PDB entry 6SL5 | electron microscopy, 2.84 A resolution | chains H and L of the 19 polymer chains in the assembly

Chain H:
Molecule: PsaH
Source organism: Dunaliella salina
Amino-acid sequence (92 residues; numbered 53 to 144; the number before each row is that of its first residue):
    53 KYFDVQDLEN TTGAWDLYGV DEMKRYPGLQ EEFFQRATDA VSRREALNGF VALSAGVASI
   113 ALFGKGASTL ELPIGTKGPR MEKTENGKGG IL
Small-molecule neighbours:
  - Tripalmitoylglycerol (4RF): E97, N100, A104
  - beta-carotene (BCR): L81, F85, R88
  - chlorophyll a (CLA), molecule 1: R77, Y78, Q82, F86
  - chlorophyll a (CLA), molecule 2: P79, G80, L81, Q82, F85, F86
  - chlorophyll a (CLA), molecule 3: F85, R88, A89, V93, F102
  - chlorophyll a (CLA), molecule 4: F102, S106, V109, A113, L114

Chain L:
Molecule: PsaL
Source organism: Dunaliella salina
Amino-acid sequence (155 residues; each row starts with the number of its first residue):
    54 QQVIQPLNGD PFVGMLETPV TSAPIVANYL SNLPAYRTGV APNLRGVEIG LAHGFLLAGP
   114 FIKLGPLRDV PGTAEVVGCM SAALVLILAL CLSLYGNAAF QNQPSMGKKT LSGRPLPQDP
   174 LMSEEGWAKF AAGFTVGGLS GVAWAYILTQ VCLGR
Small-molecule neighbours:
  - beta-carotene (BCR), molecule 1: I102, H106, L141, C144, L145, Y148, F183, F187
  - beta-carotene (BCR), molecule 2: L104, A105, F108, S193, A196, W197, I200
  - beta-carotene (BCR), molecule 3: F108, W197, L201
  - beta-carotene (BCR), molecule 4: F114, M133, A136, L137, I140
  - chlorophyll a (CLA), molecule 1: I57, L69, T71, P72
  - chlorophyll a (CLA), molecule 2: L69, T71, V73, T74, V79, L83
  - chlorophyll a (CLA), molecule 3: Y82, N85, L86, E101, L104, A105
  - chlorophyll a (CLA), molecule 4: Y82, L83, L86, P87, A88, E101, I102, A105, H106, L109
  - chlorophyll a (CLA), molecule 5: H106, L110, L137, L141
  - chlorophyll a (CLA), molecule 6: F108, P113, K116, L201, T202, C205, R208
  - chlorophyll a (CLA), molecule 7: P113, F114, L117, G118, P119, R121
  - chlorophyll a (CLA), molecule 8: F114, P119, C132, M133, A135, A136, L139, L192
  - chlorophyll a (CLA), molecule 9: L137, I140, Y148, A152
  - chlorophyll a (CLA), molecule 10: L143, C144, L147
  - chlorophyll a (CLA), molecule 11: C205, L206, G207, R208

Chain H / chain L interface:
Contacting residue pairs - 70 pairs, chain H then chain L:
  Y54(H) with G62(L), hydrogen bond (side chain-backbone); D63(L); P64(L); F65(L), hydrophobic
  L60(H) with K162(L), hydrogen bond (backbone-side chain)
  E61(H) with K162(L); T163(L), hydrogen bond (side chain-backbone); L164(L); S165(L), hydrogen bond (backbone-backbone)
  N62(H) with S165(L), hydrogen bond; G166(L)
  T64(H) with V66(L); K162(L), hydrogen bond
  A66(H) with L164(L); S165(L), hydrogen bond (backbone-backbone); G166(L)
  W67(H) with L60(L), hydrophobic; N61(L); G166(L)
  D68(H) with R167(L); L169(L)
  Y70(H) with T74(L); L83(L), hydrophobic; S84(L); Y89(L)
  G71(H) with Y89(L); L169(L)
  V72(H) with S84(L); Y89(L); R90(L); T91(L), hydrogen bond (backbone-backbone)
  D73(H) with T91(L); G92(L), hydrogen bond (side chain-backbone); P170(L)
  E74(H) with R90(L), salt bridge; G92(L); V93(L), hydrogen bond (backbone-backbone)
  R77(H) with N85(L), hydrogen bond (side chain-backbone); R90(L); V93(L); E101(L), salt bridge
  Y78(H) with V93(L), hydrophobic; L97(L), hydrogen bond (side chain-backbone); R98(L); E101(L), hydrogen bond
  E83(H) with L97(L)
  F86(H) with V100(L), hydrophobic
  Q87(H) with N96(L); L97(L)
  T90(H) with N96(L), hydrogen bond; V100(L); A185(L); G186(L); V189(L)
  V93(H) with A185(L), hydrophobic
  S94(H) with A181(L); K182(L); A185(L)
  R96(H) with N150(L), hydrogen bond; E177(L), salt bridge; A181(L)
  L99(H) with A142(L); A184(L), hydrophobic; T188(L)
  N100(H) with S146(L), hydrogen bond
  F102(H) with T188(L)
  V103(H) with L139(L), hydrophobic; L143(L), hydrophobic
  S106(H) with L139(L)
  S120(H) with L120(L)
Other interface residues (no listed pair), chain H (35 interface residues in all): K53, T63, L69, M75, K76, A89, R95
Other interface residues (no listed pair), chain L (46 interface residues in all): V79, A80, P87

Summary:
The interface between chain H and chain L involves 35 residues on one side and 46 on the other, with 16
hydrogen bonds and 3 salt bridges. Polar contacts include E74(H)-R90(L), R77(H)-E101(L) and R96(H)-E177(L).
Chain H is PsaH and chain L is PsaL, both from Dunaliella salina; the structure, Dunaliella Photosystem I
Supercomplex, was determined by electron microscopy (same publication as 6YXR).
